Entry 9E1Y (electron microscopy, 2.60 A resolution); this record covers chains E and J of the 10 polymer chains in the assembly.

== Chain E ==
Name: Histone H3.2
Source organism: Xenopus laevis
Reference sequence: P84233 (H32_XENLA); residues 0-135 here correspond to UniProt positions 1-136 (UniProt number = residue number + 1)
Sequence (136 residues; row label = number of the first residue in the row; numbering starts at 0):
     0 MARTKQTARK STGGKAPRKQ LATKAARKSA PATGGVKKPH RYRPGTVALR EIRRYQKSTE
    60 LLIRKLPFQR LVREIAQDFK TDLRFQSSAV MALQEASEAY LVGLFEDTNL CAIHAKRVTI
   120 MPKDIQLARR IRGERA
Not modelled in the structure: 0-36, 135
Swiss-Prot annotation at these positions:
  - modified residue: Arg2 (Asymmetric dimethylarginine), Thr3 (Phosphothreonine), Lys4 (Allysine), Gln5 (5-glutamyl dopamine), Thr6 (Phosphothreonine), Arg8 (Citrulline), Lys9 (N6,N6,N6-trimethyllysine), Ser10 (ADP-ribosylserine), Thr11 (Phosphothreonine), Lys14 (N6-(2-hydroxyisobutyryl)lysine), Arg17 (Asymmetric dimethylarginine), Lys18 (N6-(2-hydroxyisobutyryl)lysine), Lys23 (N6-(2-hydroxyisobutyryl)lysine), Arg26 (Citrulline), Lys27 (N6,N6,N6-trimethyllysine), Ser28 (ADP-ribosylserine), Lys36 (N6,N6,N6-trimethyllysine), Lys37 (N6-methyllysine), Tyr41 (Phosphotyrosine), Lys56 (N6,N6,N6-trimethyllysine) and 8 more in UniProt
  - lipidation: Cys110 (S-palmitoyl cysteine)

== Chain J ==
Molecule: 153-nt DNA strand
Sequence (153 nucleotides; numbered -76 to 76; the number before each row is that of its first residue; numbers below 1 keep their minus sign (DG-76 is residue -76)):
   -76 GCCCTGGAGA ATCCCGGTGC CGAGGCCGCT CAATTGGTCG TAGACAGCTC TAGCACCGCT
   -16 TAAACGCACG TACGCGCTGT CCCCCGCGTT TTAACCGCCA AGGGGATTAC TCCCTAGTCT
    44 CCAGGCACGT GTCAGATATA TACATCCTGT GCA

== How chain E and chain J interact ==
Contacting residue pairs (22; chain E residue first):
  His39(E) - DA-67(J)  sugar contact
  Arg40(E) - DG9(J)  hydrogen bond to the base
  Arg40(E) - DC10(J)  hydrogen bond to the sugar
  Tyr41(E) - DA-67(J)  sugar contact
  Tyr41(E) - DA-66(J)  sugar contact
  Tyr41(E) - DG9(J)  sugar contact
  Tyr41(E) - DC10(J)  hydrogen bond to the phosphate
  Arg42(E) - DG9(J)  sugar contact
  Gly44(E) - DG9(J)  hydrogen bond to the phosphate
  Val46(E) - DG9(J)  phosphate contact
  Val46(E) - DC10(J)  phosphate contact
  Ala47(E) - DG9(J)  hydrogen bond to the phosphate
  Arg49(E) - DA-66(J)  sugar contact
  Arg49(E) - DT-65(J)  salt bridge to the phosphate
  Arg63(E) - DA17(J)  phosphate contact
  Arg63(E) - DC18(J)  salt bridge to the phosphate
  Lys64(E) - DC18(J)  phosphate contact
  Leu65(E) - DA17(J)  phosphate contact
  Leu65(E) - DC18(J)  hydrogen bond to the phosphate
  Pro66(E) - DA17(J)  phosphate contact
  Arg69(E) - DA17(J)  salt bridge to the phosphate
  Arg83(E) - DG27(J)  sugar contact
Interface residues without a listed pair, chain E (16 interface residues in all): Pro43, Thr45
Interface residues without a listed pair, chain J (10 interface residues in all): DC8, DG26

== Overview ==
16 residues of chain E and 10 residues of chain J are in contact; the contacts include 6 hydrogen bonds and 3
salt bridges. Among the polar pairs are Arg40(E)-DG9(J), Arg40(E)-DC10(J) and Tyr41(E)-DC10(J).
Here chain E is Histone H3.2 (Xenopus laevis) and chain J is a 153-nt DNA strand. Entry 9E1Y (Empty Nucleosome
with 601 widom sequence) was determined by electron microscopy.
